PDB entry 6SE6 | electron microscopy, 3.50 A resolution | chains E and J of the 11 polymer chains in the assembly

== Chain E ==
Molecule: Histone H3-like centromeric protein A
Organism: Homo sapiens
UniProtKB: P49450 (CENPA_HUMAN); residue numbers follow UniProt; this construct covers 1-140
Amino-acid sequence (140 residues; numbered 1 to 140; the number before each row is that of its first residue):
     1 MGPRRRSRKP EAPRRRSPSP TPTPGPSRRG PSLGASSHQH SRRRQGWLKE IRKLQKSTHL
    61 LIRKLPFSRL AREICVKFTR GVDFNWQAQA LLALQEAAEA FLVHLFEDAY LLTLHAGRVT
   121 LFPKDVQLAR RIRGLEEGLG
Unresolved in the structure: 1-41, 140
Curated features (UniProtKB/Swiss-Prot):
  - region: Gln39 to Leu54 (Important for flexibility of DNA ends that protrude from nucleosomes)
  - modified residue: Gly2 (N,N,N-trimethylglycine), Ser7 (Phosphoserine), Ser17 (Phosphoserine), Ser19 (Phosphoserine), Ser27 (Phosphoserine), Ser68 (Phosphoserine)

== Chain J ==
Molecule: 145-nt DNA strand
Organism: synthetic construct
Sequence (145 nucleotides; each row starts with the number of its first residue; numbers below 1 keep their minus sign (DA-72 is residue -72)):
   -72 ATCGATGTAT ATATCTGACA CGTGCCTGGA GACTAGGGAG TAATCCCCTT GGCGGTTAAA
   -12 ACGCGGGGGA CAGCGCGTAC GTGCGTTTAA GCGGTGCTAG AGCTGTCTAC GACCAATTGA
    48 GCGGCCTCGG CACCGGGATT CTGAT

== How chain E and chain J interact ==
Pairs across the interface - 12 pairs, chain E then chain J:
  Arg42(E) - DA71(J)  phosphate contact
  Arg72(E) - DT-23(J)  salt bridge to the phosphate
  Asn85(E) - DT-24(J)  phosphate contact
  Asn85(E) - DT-23(J)  sugar contact
  Trp86(E) - DT-24(J)  phosphate contact
  Trp86(E) - DT-23(J)  hydrogen bond to the phosphate
  Gln87(E) - DT-24(J)  phosphate contact
  Ala88(E) - DT-24(J)  hydrogen bond to the phosphate
  Arg118(E) - DA-3(J)  phosphate contact
  Val119(E) - DA-3(J)  hydrogen bond to the phosphate
  Thr120(E) - DA-3(J)  hydrogen bond to the phosphate
  Phe122(E) - DC-2(J)  phosphate contact
Interface residues without a listed pair, chain E (13 interface residues in all): Arg44, Gln45, Arg63
Interface residues without a listed pair, chain J (7 interface residues in all): DA-14, DG70

== Overview ==
Chain E and chain J form an interface of 13 and 7 residues respectively; the contacts include 4 hydrogen bonds
and 1 salt bridge. Among the polar pairs are Trp86(E)-DT-23(J), Ala88(E)-DT-24(J) and Val119(E)-DA-3(J).
Chain E is Histone H3-like centromeric protein A (Homo sapiens) and chain J is a 145-nt DNA strand (synthetic
construct); the structure, Class2 : CENP-A nucleosome in complex with CENP-C central region, was determined by
electron microscopy (same publication as 6SE0, 6SEE, 6SEF and 6SEG).
